PDB entry 9FXL | electron microscopy, 3.00 A resolution | chains B and C of the 4 polymer chains in the assembly

# Chain B (and C)
Molecule: Transient receptor potential cation channel subfamily c member 4a
Source organism: Danio rerio
Notes: chain C of this document is another copy of the same molecule, construct and numbering; everything in this record applies to it too
UniProt: U3N7D8 (U3N7D8_DANRE); residue numbers follow UniProt; this construct covers 2-915
Amino-acid sequence (941 residues; numbered -19 to 921; the number before each row is that of its first residue; numbers below 1 keep their minus sign (Met-19 is residue -19)):
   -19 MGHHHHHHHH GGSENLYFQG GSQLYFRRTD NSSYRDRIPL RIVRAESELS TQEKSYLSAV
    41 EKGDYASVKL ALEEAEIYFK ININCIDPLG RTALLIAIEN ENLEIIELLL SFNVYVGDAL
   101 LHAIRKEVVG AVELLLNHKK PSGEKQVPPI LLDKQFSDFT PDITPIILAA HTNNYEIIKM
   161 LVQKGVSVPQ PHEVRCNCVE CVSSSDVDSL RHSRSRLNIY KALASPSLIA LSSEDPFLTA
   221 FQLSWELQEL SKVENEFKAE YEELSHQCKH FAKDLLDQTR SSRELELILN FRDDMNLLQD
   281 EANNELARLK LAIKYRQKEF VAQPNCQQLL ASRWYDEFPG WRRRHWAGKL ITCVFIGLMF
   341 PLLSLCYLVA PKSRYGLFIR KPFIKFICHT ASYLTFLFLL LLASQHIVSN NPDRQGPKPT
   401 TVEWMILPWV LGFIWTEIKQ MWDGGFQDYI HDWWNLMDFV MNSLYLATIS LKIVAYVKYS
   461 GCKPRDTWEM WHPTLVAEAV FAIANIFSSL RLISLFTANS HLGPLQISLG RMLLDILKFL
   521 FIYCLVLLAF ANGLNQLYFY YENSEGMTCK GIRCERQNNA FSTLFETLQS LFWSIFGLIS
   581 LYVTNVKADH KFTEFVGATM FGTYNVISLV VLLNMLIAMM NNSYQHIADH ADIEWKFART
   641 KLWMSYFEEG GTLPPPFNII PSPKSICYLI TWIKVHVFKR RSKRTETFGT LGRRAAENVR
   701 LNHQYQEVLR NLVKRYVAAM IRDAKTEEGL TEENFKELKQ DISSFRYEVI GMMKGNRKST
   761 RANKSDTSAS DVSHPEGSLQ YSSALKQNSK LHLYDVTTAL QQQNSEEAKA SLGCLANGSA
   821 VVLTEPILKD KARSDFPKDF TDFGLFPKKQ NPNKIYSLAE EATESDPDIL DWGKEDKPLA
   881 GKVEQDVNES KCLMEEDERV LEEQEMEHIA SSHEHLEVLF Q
Not modelled in the structure: -19 to 18, 119-134, 173-185, 273-283, 317-323, 389-390, 660-697, 728-730, 754-921 (chain C: -19 to 18, 119-134, 173-186, 273-283, 317-323, 389-390, 660-697, 728-730, 754-921)
Differences from the reference sequence: initiating methionine (-19); expression tag (-18 to 1, 916-921)
Disulfides: Cys549-Cys554
Residues lining bound ligands:
  - A1IGW ((E)-7-(4-chlorobenzyl)-1-(3-hydroxypropyl)-3-methyl-8-(4-(phenyldiazenyl)-3-(trifluoromethoxy)phenoxy)-3,7-dihydro-1H-purine-2,6-dione), molecule 1: Leu517, Leu520, Phe521, Tyr523, Cys524, Leu527, Arg553, Phe565, Leu568, Gln569, Phe572, Trp573
  - A1IGW, molecule 2: Phe595, Ala598, Thr599, Gly602, Thr603
Reported in the primary citation:
  - binding site for A1IGW: Phe521

# How chain B and chain C interact
Contacting residue pairs (151; chain B residue first):
  Glu113(B) - Lys34(C)  salt bridge
  Glu156(B) - Pro68(C)
  Glu156(B) - Leu69(C)
  Lys159(B) - Glu26(C)
  Val162(B) - Ile22(C)
  Val162(B) - Val23(C)
  Gln163(B) - Glu28(C)  hydrogen bond
  Val166(B) - Arg21(C)
  Ser167(B) - Pro19(C)
  Val168(B) - Pro19(C)
  Val168(B) - Arg21(C)
  Gln170(B) - Pro19(C)
  Leu203(B) - Arg21(C)
  Leu208(B) - Arg21(C)
  Ala210(B) - Arg24(C)
  Leu211(B) - Ile22(C)
  Leu211(B) - Val23(C)
  Leu211(B) - Arg24(C)  hydrogen bond (backbone-backbone)
  Ser212(B) - Arg21(C)  hydrogen bond
  Ser212(B) - Ile22(C)
  Ser213(B) - Arg24(C)  hydrogen bond (backbone-side chain)
  Pro216(B) - Arg24(C)
  Arg260(B) - Ser137(C)  hydrogen bond (side chain-backbone)
  Arg260(B) - Phe139(C)
  Arg260(B) - Leu190(C)
  Arg260(B) - Arg191(C)
  Ser261(B) - Asp188(C)
  Ser261(B) - Leu190(C)
  Ser261(B) - Arg191(C)
  Ser262(B) - Asp188(C)  hydrogen bond (backbone-side chain)
  Ser262(B) - Leu190(C)
  Pro304(B) - Phe237(C)  hydrophobic
  Asn305(B) - Leu190(C)
  Gln307(B) - Glu236(C)
  Gln308(B) - Ser189(C)
  Gln308(B) - Ser193(C)  hydrogen bond
  Gln308(B) - Glu236(C)
  Gln308(B) - Phe237(C)
  Ala311(B) - Glu236(C)
  Leu380(B) - Asn532(C)
  Leu380(B) - Gln536(C)
  Leu381(B) - Asn532(C)
  Leu381(B) - Leu564(C)  hydrophobic
  Ser384(B) - Asn535(C)  hydrogen bond
  Ser384(B) - Gln536(C)
  Ser384(B) - Phe539(C)
  His386(B) - Phe539(C)
  Asn391(B) - Tyr540(C)  hydrogen bond
  Pro392(B) - Tyr540(C)  hydrogen bond (backbone-side chain)
  Asp393(B) - Tyr540(C)
  Arg465(B) - Tyr540(C)
  Arg465(B) - Tyr541(C)
  Arg465(B) - His590(C)  hydrogen bond (backbone-side chain)
  Asp466(B) - Lys587(C)
  Trp468(B) - His590(C)  hydrogen bond (backbone-side chain)
  Met470(B) - Lys591(C)
  Trp471(B) - Phe592(C)  hydrophobic
  Leu475(B) - Tyr541(C)
  Leu475(B) - His590(C)
  Val476(B) - Phe592(C)  hydrophobic
  Ala479(B) - Leu537(C)  hydrophobic
  Ala479(B) - Phe592(C)  hydrophobic
  Phe481(B) - Gln536(C)
  Ala482(B) - Gly533(C)
  Ala482(B) - Leu537(C)  hydrophobic
  Ala482(B) - Met600(C)
  Ile483(B) - Val596(C)  hydrophobic
  Ile483(B) - Met600(C)  hydrophobic
  Asn485(B) - Gly533(C)
  Asn485(B) - Gln536(C)  hydrogen bond
  Ile486(B) - Ala529(C)
  Ile486(B) - Gly533(C)
  Ile486(B) - Met600(C)  hydrophobic
  Ser489(B) - Leu525(C)
  Ser489(B) - Ala529(C)
  Ser489(B) - Asn532(C)
  Leu492(B) - Leu525(C)  hydrophobic
  Ile493(B) - Ile522(C)  hydrophobic
  Ile493(B) - Leu525(C)  hydrophobic
  Phe496(B) - Phe521(C)
  Phe496(B) - Ile522(C)  hydrophobic
  His501(B) - Lys518(C)
  Leu502(B) - Lys518(C)
  Leu505(B) - Lys518(C)
  Leu505(B) - Phe519(C)  hydrophobic
  Leu505(B) - Ile522(C)  hydrophobic
  Leu505(B) - Met619(C)  hydrophobic
  Leu509(B) - Ile522(C)  hydrophobic
  Leu509(B) - Met615(C)  hydrophobic
  Met512(B) - Met615(C)  hydrophobic
  Arg553(B) - Leu581(C)
  Arg553(B) - Thr584(C)
  Arg553(B) - Asn585(C)  hydrogen bond (backbone-side chain)
  Arg553(B) - Glu594(C)
  Arg553(B) - Ala598(C)
  Cys554(B) - Tyr582(C)
  Glu555(B) - Arg556(C)  salt bridge
  Glu555(B) - Tyr582(C)
  Phe565(B) - Phe595(C)  hydrophobic
  Gln569(B) - Phe595(C)
  Phe572(B) - Gly602(C)
  Phe572(B) - Val606(C)  hydrophobic
  Trp573(B) - Leu581(C)  hydrophobic
  Trp573(B) - Ala598(C)
  Trp573(B) - Phe601(C)  hydrophobic
  Trp573(B) - Gly602(C)
  Phe576(B) - Asn605(C)
  Leu578(B) - Ile579(C)
  Ile617(B) - Ile617(C)  hydrophobic
  Met620(B) - Asn614(C)
  Asn621(B) - Asn621(C)
  Asn621(B) - Asn622(C)
  Tyr624(B) - Ala618(C)
  Tyr624(B) - Met619(C)
  Tyr624(B) - Asn622(C)
  Gln625(B) - Asn622(C)
  Arg710(B) - Ala25(C)
  Lys714(B) - Phe136(C)
  Ile721(B) - Leu69(C)  hydrophobic
  Arg722(B) - Leu69(C)
  Arg722(B) - Arg71(C)
  Arg722(B) - Leu75(C)
  Arg722(B) - His102(C)  hydrogen bond
  Arg722(B) - Asp138(C)  salt bridge
  Asp723(B) - Arg105(C)  salt bridge
  Lys725(B) - Glu79(C)
  Asn734(B) - Glu732(C)
  Asn734(B) - Phe735(C)
  Glu737(B) - Glu81(C)
  Glu737(B) - Phe735(C)
  Glu737(B) - Lys739(C)  salt bridge
  Leu738(B) - Phe735(C)  hydrophobic
  Leu738(B) - Leu738(C)  hydrophobic
  Gln740(B) - Glu41(C)  hydrogen bond (side chain-backbone)
  Gln740(B) - Lys42(C)  hydrogen bond (side chain-backbone)
  Gln740(B) - Gly43(C)
  Gln740(B) - Asn80(C)
  Gln740(B) - Asn82(C)  hydrogen bond
  Asp741(B) - Glu81(C)
  Asp741(B) - Lys739(C)  salt bridge
  Ser743(B) - Lys42(C)
  Ser744(B) - Gly43(C)
  Ser744(B) - Asn82(C)
  Ser744(B) - Arg746(C)
  Phe745(B) - Phe745(C)  hydrophobic
  Phe745(B) - Arg746(C)
  Tyr747(B) - Lys42(C)
  Tyr747(B) - Asp44(C)
  Glu748(B) - Tyr45(C)
  Glu748(B) - Arg746(C)  salt bridge
  Met752(B) - Met753(C)  hydrophobic
Other interface residues (no listed pair), chain B (105 interface residues in all): Tyr155, Pro169, Thr259, Arg263, Leu265, Ala383, Gln385, Glu478, Leu490, Leu513, Ile516, Ile552, Ile579, Leu613, Leu616, Val713, Ala718, Lys736, Ile742, Val749, Met753
Other interface residues (no listed pair), chain C (97 interface residues in all): Leu20, Gly70, Pro141, Val526, Phe530, Glu542, Ser562, Ala588, Asp589, Leu609, Val610, Val611, Ile742, Val749

# Overview
105 residues of chain B and 97 residues of chain C are in contact, with 18 hydrogen bonds and 7 salt bridges.
Among the polar pairs are Glu113(B)-Lys34(C), Glu555(B)-Arg556(C) and Arg722(B)-Asp138(C). Bound to chain B:
compound A1IGW. The paper reports a binding site for A1IGW at Phe521(B).
Both chains are Transient receptor potential cation channel subfamily c member 4a (Danio rerio). Entry 9FXL
(TRPC4 in complex with E-AzPico) was determined by electron microscopy (same publication as 9FXM).
